6KKU - chains A and B; structure by electron microscopy, 3.50 A resolution.

Chain A (and B):
Name: Solute carrier family 12 member 4
Source organism: Homo sapiens
Notes: chain B of this document is another copy of the same molecule, construct and numbering; everything in this record applies to it too
UniProt: Q9UP95 (S12A4_HUMAN); residue numbers follow UniProt; this construct covers 1-1085
Amino-acid sequence (1095 residues; each row starts with the number of its first residue):
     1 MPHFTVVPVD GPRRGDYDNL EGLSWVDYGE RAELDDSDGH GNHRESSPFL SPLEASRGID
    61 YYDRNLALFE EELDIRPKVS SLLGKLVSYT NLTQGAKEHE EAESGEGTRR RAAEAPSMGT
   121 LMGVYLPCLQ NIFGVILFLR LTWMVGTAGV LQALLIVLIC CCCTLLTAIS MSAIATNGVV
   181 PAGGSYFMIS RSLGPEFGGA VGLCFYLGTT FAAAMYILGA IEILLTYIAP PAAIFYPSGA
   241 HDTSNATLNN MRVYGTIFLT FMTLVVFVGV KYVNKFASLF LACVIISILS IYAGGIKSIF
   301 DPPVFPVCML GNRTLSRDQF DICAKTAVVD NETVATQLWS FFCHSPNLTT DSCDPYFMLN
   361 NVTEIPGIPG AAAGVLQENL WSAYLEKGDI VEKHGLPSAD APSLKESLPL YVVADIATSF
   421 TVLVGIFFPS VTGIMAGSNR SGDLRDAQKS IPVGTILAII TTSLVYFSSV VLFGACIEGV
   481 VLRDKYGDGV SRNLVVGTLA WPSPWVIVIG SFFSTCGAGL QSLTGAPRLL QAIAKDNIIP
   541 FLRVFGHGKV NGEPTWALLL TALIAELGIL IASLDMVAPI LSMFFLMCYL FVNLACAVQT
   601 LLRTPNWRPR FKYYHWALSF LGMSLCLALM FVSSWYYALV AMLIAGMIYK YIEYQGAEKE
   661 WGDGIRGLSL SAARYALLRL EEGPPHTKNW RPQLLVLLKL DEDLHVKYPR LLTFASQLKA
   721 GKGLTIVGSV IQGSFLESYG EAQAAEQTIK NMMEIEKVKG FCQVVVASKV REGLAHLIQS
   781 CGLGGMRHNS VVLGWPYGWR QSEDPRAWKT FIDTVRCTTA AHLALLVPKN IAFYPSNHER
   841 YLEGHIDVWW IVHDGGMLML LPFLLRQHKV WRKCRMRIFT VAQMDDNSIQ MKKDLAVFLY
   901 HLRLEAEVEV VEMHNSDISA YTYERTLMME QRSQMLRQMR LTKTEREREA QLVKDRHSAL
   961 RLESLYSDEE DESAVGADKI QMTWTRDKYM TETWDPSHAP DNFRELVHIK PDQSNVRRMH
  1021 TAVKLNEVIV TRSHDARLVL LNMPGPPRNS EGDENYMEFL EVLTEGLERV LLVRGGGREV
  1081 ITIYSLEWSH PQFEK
Unresolved in the structure: 1-115, 653-1095
Differences from the reference sequence: expression tag (1086-1095)
Cystine bridges: C163-C626, C308-C323, C343-C353
Glycans and other covalent adducts: N-acetylglucosamine (NAG) linked to N312, N361
Small-molecule neighbours:
  - beta-D-glucopyranose / DU0 / alpha-D-glucopyranose, molecule 1: L203, Y206, L207, F211, R252, K387, I416, A417, I564, L567, L570, I571, M576, I580, F584, Y637
  - beta-D-glucopyranose / DU0 / alpha-D-glucopyranose, molecule 2: W635, Y636, Y637, V640, I644, M647
Curated features (UniProtKB/Swiss-Prot):
  - region: I665 to E681 (Scissor helix)
  - binding site (K(+)): N131, I132, Y216, P429, T432
  - binding site (chloride): G433, I434, M435, Y589
  - binding site (ATP): L697, K699, K707, Y708, V730, G794, W795, Y797
  - modified residue: S24 (Phosphoserine), S47 (Phosphoserine), S51 (Phosphoserine), S81 (Phosphoserine), S88 (Phosphoserine), S734 (Phosphoserine), S916 (Phosphoserine), S967 (Phosphoserine), T983 (Phosphothreonine), S1050 (Phosphoserine)
  - glycosylation (N-linked (GlcNAc...) asparagine): N245, N312, N331, N347, N361
  - mutagenesis: V135 (V135A: Decrease in Cl(-) efflux and reduced sensitivity to KCC inhibitor VU0463271), I136 (I136A: Decrease in Cl(-) efflux), L139 (L139A: Decrease in Cl(-) efflux), R140 (R140Q: Decrease in Cl(-) efflux), M215 (M215A: Decrease in Cl(-) efflux and reduced sensitivity to KCC inhibitor VU0463271), E222 (E222A: Decrease in Cl(-) efflux and reduced sensitivity to KCC inhibitor VU0463271), I223 (I223A: Decrease in Cl(-) efflux and reduced sensitivity to KCC inhibitor VU0463271), L574 (L574A: Decrease in Cl(-) efflux), D575 (D575A: Decrease in Cl(-) efflux), L581 (L581A: Reduced sensitivity to KCC inhibitor VU0463271)

Interface between chain A and chain B:
Contacting residue pairs (27):
  D242(A) with E386(B)
  E386(A) with D242(B)
  P402(A) with L404(B), hydrophobic; E406(B)
  S403(A) with L404(B); K405(B), hydrogen bond (backbone-backbone)
  L404(A) with P402(B), hydrophobic; S403(B); L404(B), hydrophobic
  K405(A) with S403(B), hydrogen bond (backbone-backbone)
  E406(A) with P402(B)
  P540(A) with Y651(B)
  F541(A) with M647(B), hydrophobic; Y651(B), hydrophobic
  L542(A) with M647(B), hydrophobic
  L567(A) with Y636(B), hydrogen bond (backbone-side chain); V640(B), hydrophobic
  L570(A) with L639(B), hydrophobic
  I571(A) with Y636(B)
  Y636(A) with L567(B), hydrogen bond (side chain-backbone); I571(B)
  L639(A) with L570(B), hydrophobic
  V640(A) with L567(B), hydrophobic
  M647(A) with F541(B), hydrophobic; L542(B), hydrophobic
  Y651(A) with P540(B); F541(B), hydrophobic
Interface residues without a listed pair, chain A (25 interface residues in all): W556, L563, I564, W635, L643, I648, K650
Interface residues without a listed pair, chain B (26 interface residues in all): R252, W556, L563, I564, W635, L643, I648, K650

Overview:
Chain A and chain B form an interface of 25 and 26 residues respectively; the contacts include 4 hydrogen
bonds. Among the polar pairs are L567(A)-Y636(B) and S403(A)-K405(B). Ligands of chain A: beta-D-glucopyranose
/ DU0 / alpha-D-glucopyranose. N-acetylglucosamine is covalently linked to N312(A) and N361(A).
Chain A and chain B are both Solute carrier family 12 member 4 (Homo sapiens); the structure, human KCC1
structure, was determined by electron microscopy (same publication as 6KKR and 6KKT).
